PDB entry 7UIL | electron microscopy, 4.30 A resolution (low resolution: residue-level contacts below are approximate; hydrogen-bond / salt-bridge calls are withheld) | chains c and n of the 13 polymer chains in the assembly

[Chain c]
Protein: Mediator of RNA polymerase II transcription subunit 3
Source organism: Saccharomyces cerevisiae
UniProtKB: P40356 (MED3_YEAST); residues 1-397 here = UniProt positions 1-397
Sequence (397 residues; row label = number of the first residue in the row):
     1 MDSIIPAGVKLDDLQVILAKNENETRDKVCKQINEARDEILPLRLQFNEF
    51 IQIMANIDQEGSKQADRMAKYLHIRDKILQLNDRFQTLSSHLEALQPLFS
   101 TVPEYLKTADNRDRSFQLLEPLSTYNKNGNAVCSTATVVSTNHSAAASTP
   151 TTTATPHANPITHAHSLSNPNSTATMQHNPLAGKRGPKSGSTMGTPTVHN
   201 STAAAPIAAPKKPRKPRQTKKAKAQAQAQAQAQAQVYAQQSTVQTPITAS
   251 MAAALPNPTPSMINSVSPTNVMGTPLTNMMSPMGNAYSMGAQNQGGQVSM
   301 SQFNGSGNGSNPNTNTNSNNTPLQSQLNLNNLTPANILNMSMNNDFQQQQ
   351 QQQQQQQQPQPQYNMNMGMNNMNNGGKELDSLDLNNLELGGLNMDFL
Unresolved in the structure: 111-397
Curated features (UniProtKB/Swiss-Prot):
  - modified residue: Met1 (N-acetylmethionine)

[Chain n]
Protein: Mediator of RNA polymerase II transcription subunit 14
Source organism: Saccharomyces cerevisiae
UniProtKB: P19263 (MED14_YEAST); numbering as in UniProt (aligned over 1-1082)
Sequence (1082 residues; each row starts with the number of its first residue):
     1 MTTTIGSPQMLANEERLSNEMHALKNRSEQNGQEQQGPVKNTQLHGPSAT
    51 DPETTATQKESLEMVPKDTSAATMTSAPPPALPHVEINQVSLALVIRNLT
   101 VFTMKELAQYMKTNVHTQANEPNSAKKIRFLQLIIFLRTQFLKLYVLVKW
   151 TRTIKQNNFHVLIDLLNWFRTTNMNVNNCIWALKSSLNSMTNAKLPNVDL
   201 VTALEVLSLGRPNLPTHNFKLSGVSNSMDMVDGMAKVPIGLILQRLKDLN
   251 LTVSIKIALMNIPKPLNSYHIKNGRIYFTVPNEFEIQLSTVNRQSPLFFV
   301 DLKLLFNTEAEQTVSAVTEATSTNGDSENNEENSSSNGNNLPLNKPRLEK
   351 LINEILLKSNDPLLSLYNFLHKYVLTLQLYMVHREFLKLANGGKFSKSNL
   401 IHNYDSKKSTITVRYWLNGKMDSKGKITIGIQRTTESLILKWDNQSASRA
   451 KNMPVIYNNIVSNIEGILDEIMFNHARIIRSELLARDIFQEDEENSDVLL
   501 FQLPTTCVSMAPIQLKIDLLSGQFYFRNPTPLLSNYASKINRAEGPEELA
   551 RILQQLKLDKIIHVLTTMFENTGWSCSRIIKIDKPIRTQVNTGGESVVKK
   601 EDNKYAIAGNSTTNSDVSLLLQRDLFIRLPHWPLNWYLILSIISSKTSCV
   651 VEKRIGKIVSQRGKWNLKYLDNSNVMTVKLESITYQKIMILQRTILNRII
   701 NHMLIDSLNQLEIRNKICSSEMINEQKLPQYIIQGSNTNDNISIITLELE
   751 SFLEGSKALNSILESSMFLRIDYSNSQIRLYAKFKRNTMMIQCQIDKLYI
   801 HFVQEEPLAFYLEESFTNLGIIVQYLTKFRQKLMQLVVLTDVVERLHKNF
   851 ESENFKIIALQPNEISFKYLSNNDEDDKDCTIKISTNDDSIKNLTVQLSP
   901 SNPQHIIQPFLDNSKMDYHFIFSYLQFTSSLFKALKVILNERGGKFHESG
   951 SQYSTMVNIGLHNLNEYQIVYYNPQAGTKITICIELKTVLHNGRDKIQFH
  1001 IHFADVAHITTKSPAYPMMHQVRNQVFMLDTKRLGTPESVKPANASHAIR
  1051 LGNGVACDPSEIEPILMEIHNILKVDSNSSSS
Unresolved in the structure: 1-833, 1028-1048, 1075-1082
Curated features (UniProtKB/Swiss-Prot):
  - modified residue: Thr2 (N-acetylthreonine), Ser7 (Phosphoserine), Thr1036 (Phosphothreonine)

[How chain c and chain n interact]
Residue-residue contacts (4):
  Leu41(c) - Pro909(n)
  Arg44(c) - Leu961(n)
  Leu45(c) - Asn913(n)
  Asn48(c) - His962(n)
Interface residues without a listed pair, chain n (6 interface residues in all): Phe910, Asn963

[Overview]
4 residues of chain c face 6 of chain n across their interface.
Here chain c is Mediator of RNA polymerase II transcription subunit 3 and chain n is Mediator of RNA
polymerase II transcription subunit 14, both from Saccharomyces cerevisiae. Entry 7UIL (Mediator-PIC Early
(Tail A/B Dimer)) was determined by electron microscopy (same publication as 7UI9, 7UIC, 7UIF, 7UIG, 7UIK and
7UIO).
